Entry 7VDT (electron microscopy, 2.80 A resolution); this record covers chains A and I of the 11 polymer chains in the assembly.

== Chain A ==
Name: Isoform 2 of Transcription activator BRG1
Organism: Homo sapiens
Notes: EC 3.6.4.-
UniProtKB: P51532 (SMCA4_HUMAN), isoform P51532-2; residues 160-1614 here = UniProt positions 160-1614
Chain sequence (1485 residues; each row starts with the number of its first residue):
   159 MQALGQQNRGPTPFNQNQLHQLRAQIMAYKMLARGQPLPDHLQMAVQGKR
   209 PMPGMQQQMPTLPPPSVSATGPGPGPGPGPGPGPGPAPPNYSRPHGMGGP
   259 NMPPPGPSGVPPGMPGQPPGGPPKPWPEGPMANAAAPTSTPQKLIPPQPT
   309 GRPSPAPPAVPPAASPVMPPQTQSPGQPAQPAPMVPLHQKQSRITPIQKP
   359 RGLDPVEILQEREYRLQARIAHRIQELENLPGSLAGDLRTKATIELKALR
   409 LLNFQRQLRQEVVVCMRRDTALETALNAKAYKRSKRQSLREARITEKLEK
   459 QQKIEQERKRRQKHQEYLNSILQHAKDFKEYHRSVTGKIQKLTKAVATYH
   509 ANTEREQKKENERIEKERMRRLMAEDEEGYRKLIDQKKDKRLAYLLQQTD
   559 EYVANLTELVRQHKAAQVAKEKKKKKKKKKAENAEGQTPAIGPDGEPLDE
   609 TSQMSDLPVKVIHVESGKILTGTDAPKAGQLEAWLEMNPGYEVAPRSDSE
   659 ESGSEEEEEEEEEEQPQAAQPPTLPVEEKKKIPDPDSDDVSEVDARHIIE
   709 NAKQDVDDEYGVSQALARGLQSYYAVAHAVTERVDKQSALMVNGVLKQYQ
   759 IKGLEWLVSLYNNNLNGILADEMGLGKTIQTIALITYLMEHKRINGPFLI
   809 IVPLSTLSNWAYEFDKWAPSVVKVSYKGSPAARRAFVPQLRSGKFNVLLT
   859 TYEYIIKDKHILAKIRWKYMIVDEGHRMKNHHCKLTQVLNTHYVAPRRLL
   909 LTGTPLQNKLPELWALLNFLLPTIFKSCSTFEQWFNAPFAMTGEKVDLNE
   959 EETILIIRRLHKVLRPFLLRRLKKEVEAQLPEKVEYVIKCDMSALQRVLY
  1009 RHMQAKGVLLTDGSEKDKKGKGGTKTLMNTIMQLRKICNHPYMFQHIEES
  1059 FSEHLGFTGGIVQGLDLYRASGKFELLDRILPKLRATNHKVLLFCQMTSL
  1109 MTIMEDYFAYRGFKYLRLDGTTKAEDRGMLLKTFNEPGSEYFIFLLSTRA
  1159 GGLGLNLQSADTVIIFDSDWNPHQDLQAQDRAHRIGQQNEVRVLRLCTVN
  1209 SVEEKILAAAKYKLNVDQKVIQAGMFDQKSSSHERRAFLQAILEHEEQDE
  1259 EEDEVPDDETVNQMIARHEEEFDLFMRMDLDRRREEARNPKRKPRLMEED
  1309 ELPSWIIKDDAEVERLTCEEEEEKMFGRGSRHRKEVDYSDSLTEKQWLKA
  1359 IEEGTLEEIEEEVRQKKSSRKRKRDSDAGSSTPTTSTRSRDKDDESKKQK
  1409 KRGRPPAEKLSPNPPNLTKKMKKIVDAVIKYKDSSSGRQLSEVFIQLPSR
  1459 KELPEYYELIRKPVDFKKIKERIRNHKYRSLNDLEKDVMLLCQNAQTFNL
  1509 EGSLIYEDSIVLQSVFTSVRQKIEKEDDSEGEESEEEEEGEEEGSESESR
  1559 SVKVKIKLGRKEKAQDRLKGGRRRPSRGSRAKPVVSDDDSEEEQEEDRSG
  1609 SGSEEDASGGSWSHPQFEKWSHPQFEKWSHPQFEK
Disordered / not traced: 159-539, 560-730, 1023-1030, 1317-1330, 1350-1643
Differences from the reference sequence: initiating methionine (159); expression tag (1615-1643)
Small-molecule neighbours:
  - ADP (adenosine-5'-diphosphate): Val753, Leu754, Lys755, Gln758, Glu780, Met781, Gly782, Leu783, Gly784, Lys785, Thr786, Ile787, Asn817, Trp825, Asn1164, Gln1166, Arg1192, Ile1193
  - beryllium trifluoride (BEF): Glu780, Met781, Gly782, Lys785, Glu882, Gly1162, Gln1185, Arg1189, Arg1192
Curated features (UniProtKB/Swiss-Prot):
  - motif: Asp881 to His884 (DEGH box)
  - binding site (ATP): Asp779 to Thr786
  - modified residue: Lys188 (N6-acetyllysine), Thr353 (Phosphothreonine), Thr609 (Phosphothreonine), Ser610 (Phosphoserine), Ser613 (Phosphoserine), Lys626 (N6-acetyllysine), Ser695 (Phosphoserine), Ser699 (Phosphoserine)
What the authors report for this chain:
  - binding site for beryllium trifluoride: Lys785, Arg1189, Arg1192

== Chain I ==
Molecule: 207-nt DNA strand
Sequence (207 nucleotides; row label = number of the first residue in the row; numbers below 1 keep their minus sign (DG-19 is residue -19)):
   -19 GGACCCTATACGCGGCCGCCCTGGAGAATCCCGGTGCCGAGGCCGCTCAA
    31 TTGGTCGTAGACAGCTCTAGCACCGCTTAAACGCACGTACGCGCTGTCCC
    81 CCGCGTTTTAACCGCCAAGGGGATTACTCCCTAGTCTCCAGGCACGTGTC
   131 AGATATATACATCCTGAAGCTTGTCGAGAAGTACTAGAGGATCATAATCA
   181 GCCATAC
Disordered / not traced: -19 to 12, 148-187

== How chain A and chain I interact ==
Pairs across the interface (16; chain A residue first):
  Arg885(A) with DG94(I), phosphate contact; DC95(I), salt bridge to the phosphate
  Lys887(A) with DC96(I), phosphate contact; DA97(I), salt bridge to the phosphate
  Cys891(A) with DC95(I), hydrogen bond to the phosphate
  Lys892(A) with DG94(I), phosphate contact; DC95(I), hydrogen bond to the phosphate
  Leu893(A) with DC95(I), phosphate contact
  His900(A) with DC17(I), salt bridge to the phosphate
  Asn916(A) with DA97(I), phosphate contact
  Ile1039(A) with DA98(I), phosphate contact; DG99(I), phosphate contact
  Trp1178(A) with DA97(I), phosphate contact; DA98(I), sugar contact
  Asn1179(A) with DA97(I), phosphate contact
  Lys1221(A) with DA98(I), salt bridge to the phosphate
Also at the interface, not in a pair above, chain A (13 interface residues in all): Asn888, Arg1157

== In short ==
13 residues of chain A and 7 residues of chain I are in contact, with 2 hydrogen bonds and 4 salt bridges.
Polar pairs include Cys891(A)-DC95(I), Lys892(A)-DC95(I) and Arg885(A)-DC95(I). Bound to chain A: beryllium
trifluoride and ADP. The paper reports a binding site for beryllium trifluoride at Lys785(A), Arg1189(A) and
Arg1192(A).
Here chain A is Isoform 2 of Transcription activator BRG1 (Homo sapiens) and chain I is a 207-nt DNA strand.
Entry 7VDT (The motor-nucleosome module of human chromatin remodeling PBAF-nucleosome complex) was determined
by electron microscopy.
